7KX5 - chain A; structure by X-ray diffraction, 2.60 A resolution.

[Chain A]
Protein: 3C-like proteinase
Source organism: Severe acute respiratory syndrome coronavirus 2
Notes: EC 3.4.22.69
UniProtKB: P0DTD1 (R1AB_SARS2); residues 1-306 here correspond to UniProt positions 3264-3569 (UniProt number = residue number + 3263)
Sequence (306 residues; each row starts with the number of its first residue):
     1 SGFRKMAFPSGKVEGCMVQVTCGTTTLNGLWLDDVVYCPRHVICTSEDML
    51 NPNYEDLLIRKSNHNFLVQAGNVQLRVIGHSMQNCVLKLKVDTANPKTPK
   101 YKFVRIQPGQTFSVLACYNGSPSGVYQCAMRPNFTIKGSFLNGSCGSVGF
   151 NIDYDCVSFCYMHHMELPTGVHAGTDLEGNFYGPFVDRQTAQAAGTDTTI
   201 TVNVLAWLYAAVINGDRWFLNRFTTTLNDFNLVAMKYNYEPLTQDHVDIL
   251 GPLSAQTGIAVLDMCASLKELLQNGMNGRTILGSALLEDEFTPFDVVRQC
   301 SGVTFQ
Unresolved in the structure: 304-306
Small-molecule neighbours: X7V (N-([1,1'-biphenyl]-4-yl)-N-[(1R)-2-oxo-2-{[(1S)-1-phenylethyl]amino}-1-(pyridin-3-yl)ethyl]furan-2-carboxamide): Ser1, Thr25, Thr26, Leu27, His41, Cys44, Asp48, Met49, Pro52, Tyr54, Phe140, Leu141, Asn142, Gly143, Ser144, Cys145, His163, His164, Met165, Glu166, His172, Asp187, Arg188, Gln189
What the authors report for this chain:
  - binding site for X7V: Cys145
  - catalytic residues: His41, Cys145 (citing earlier work)

[In short]
Chain A binds compound X7V. From the paper: catalytic residues His41 and Cys145; a binding site for X7V at
Cys145.
Chain A is 3C-like proteinase (Severe acute respiratory syndrome coronavirus 2); the structure, Crystal
structure of the SARS-CoV-2 (COVID-19) main protease in complex with noncovalent inhibitor Jun8-76-3A, was
determined by X-ray diffraction, deposited together with 7RN1 and 7RN0.
